2ODR - chains C and D of the 4 polymer chains in the assembly; structure by X-ray diffraction, 3.23 A resolution.

[Chain C]
Name: phosphoseryl-tRNA synthetase
Organism: Methanococcus maripaludis
Notes: EC 6.1.1.-
Reference sequence: Q6LZE1 (Q6LZE1_METMP); residues 1-537 carry their UniProt numbers (537 of 682 residues fall inside the UniProt entry; the rest is not from it)
Chain sequence (701 residues; numbered -18 to 2275; 1593 numbers in that range are skipped by the numbering (no residue carries them; nothing is unmodelled there); the number before each row is that of its first residue; numbers below 1 keep their minus sign (Met-18 is residue -18); X marks 145 residues of unknown identity (built as UNK)):
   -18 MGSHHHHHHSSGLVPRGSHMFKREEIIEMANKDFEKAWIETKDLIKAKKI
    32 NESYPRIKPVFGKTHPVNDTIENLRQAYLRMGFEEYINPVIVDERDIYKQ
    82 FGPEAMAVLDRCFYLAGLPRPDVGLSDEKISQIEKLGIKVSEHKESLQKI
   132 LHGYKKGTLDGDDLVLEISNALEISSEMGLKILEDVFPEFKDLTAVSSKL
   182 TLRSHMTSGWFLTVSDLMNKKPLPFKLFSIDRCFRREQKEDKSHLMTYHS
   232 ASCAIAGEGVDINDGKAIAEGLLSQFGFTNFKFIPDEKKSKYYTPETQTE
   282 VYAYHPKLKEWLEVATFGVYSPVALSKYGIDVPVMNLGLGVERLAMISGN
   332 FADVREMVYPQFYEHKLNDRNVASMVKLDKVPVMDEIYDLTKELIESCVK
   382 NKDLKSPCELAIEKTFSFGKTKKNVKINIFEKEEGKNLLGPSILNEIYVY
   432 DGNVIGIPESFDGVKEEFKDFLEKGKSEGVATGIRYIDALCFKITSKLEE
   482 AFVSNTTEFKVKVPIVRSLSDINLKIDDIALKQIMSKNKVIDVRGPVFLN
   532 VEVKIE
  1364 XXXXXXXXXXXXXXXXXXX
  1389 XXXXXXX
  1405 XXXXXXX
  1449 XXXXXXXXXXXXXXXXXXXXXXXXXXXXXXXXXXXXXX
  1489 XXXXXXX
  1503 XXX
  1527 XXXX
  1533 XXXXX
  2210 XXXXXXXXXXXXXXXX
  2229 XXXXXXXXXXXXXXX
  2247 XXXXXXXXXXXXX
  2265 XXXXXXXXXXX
Not modelled in the structure: -18 to 3, 102-170, 364-422, 441-505, 520-537
Differences from the reference sequence: cloning artifact (-18 to 0)
Curated features (UniProtKB/Swiss-Prot):
  - binding site (substrate): His186 to Thr188, Ser231 to Ser233, Tyr273, Tyr274, Asn317

[Chain D]
Name: phosphoseryl-tRNA synthetase
Organism: Methanococcus maripaludis
Notes: EC 6.1.1.-
Reference sequence: Q6LZE1 (Q6LZE1_METMP); residue numbers follow UniProt; this construct covers 1-537
Chain sequence (685 residues; numbered -18 to 2276; 1610 numbers in that range are skipped by the numbering (no residue carries them; nothing is unmodelled there); the number before each row is that of its first residue; numbers below 1 keep their minus sign (Met-18 is residue -18); X marks 128 residues of unknown identity (built as UNK)):
   -18 MGSHHHHHHSSGLVPRGSHMFKREEIIEMANKDFEKAWIETKDLIKAKKI
    32 NESYPRIKPVFGKTHPVNDTIENLRQAYLRMGFEEYINPVIVDERDIYKQ
    82 FGPEAMAVLDRCFYLAGLPRPDVGLSDEKISQIEKLGIKVSEHKESLQKI
   132 LHGYKKGTLDGDDLVLEISNALEISSEMGLKILEDVFPEFKDLTAVSSKL
   182 TLRSHMTSGWFLTVSDLMNKKPLPFKLFSIDRCFRREQKEDKSHLMTYHS
   232 ASCAIAGEGVDINDGKAIAEGLLSQFGFTNFKFIPDEKKSKYYTPETQTE
   282 VYAYHPKLKEWLEVATFGVYSPVALSKYGIDVPVMNLGLGVERLAMISGN
   332 FADVREMVYPQFYEHKLNDRNVASMVKLDKVPVMDEIYDLTKELIESCVK
   382 NKDLKSPCELAIEKTFSFGKTKKNVKINIFEKEEGKNLLGPSILNEIYVY
   432 DGNVIGIPESFDGVKEEFKDFLEKGKSEGVATGIRYIDALCFKITSKLEE
   482 AFVSNTTEFKVKVPIVRSLSDINLKIDDIALKQIMSKNKVIDVRGPVFLN
   532 VEVKIE
  1364 XXXXXXXXXXXXXXXXXXX
  1389 XXXXXXX
  1405 XXXXXXX
  1449 XXXXXXXXXXXXXXXXXXXXXXXXXXXXXXXXEXXXXX
  1489 XXXXXXX
  1503 XX
  1522 XX
  1527 XXXX
  1533 XXXXX
  2216 XXXXXXXXX
  2233 XXXXXXXXXXX
  2250 XXXXXXX
  2266 XXXXXXXXXXX
Not modelled in the structure: -18 to 3, 102-170, 364-426, 441-504, 522-537
Differences from the reference sequence: cloning artifact (-18 to 0)
Curated features (UniProtKB/Swiss-Prot):
  - binding site (substrate): His186 to Thr188, Ser231 to Ser233, Tyr273, Tyr274, Asn317

[Chain C / chain D interface]
Contacting residue pairs (130; chain C residue first):
  Lys39(C) - Leu204(D)  hydrogen bond (side chain-backbone)
  Lys39(C) - Pro205(D)
  Phe42(C) - Gly63(D)
  Gly43(C) - Leu60(D)
  Gly43(C) - Gly63(D)
  Gly43(C) - Phe64(D)
  Lys44(C) - Leu60(D)
  Lys44(C) - Phe64(D)  hydrogen bond (backbone-backbone)
  Lys44(C) - Glu65(D)
  Lys44(C) - Glu66(D)  hydrogen bond (backbone-backbone)
  Lys44(C) - Phe209(D)
  Thr45(C) - Arg56(D)  hydrogen bond
  Thr45(C) - Glu66(D)  hydrogen bond
  His46(C) - Glu66(D)  hydrogen bond (backbone-side chain)
  His46(C) - Ile68(D)
  Val48(C) - Ile68(D)  hydrophobic
  Asn49(C) - Arg56(D)
  Asn49(C) - Glu66(D)  hydrogen bond
  Asn49(C) - Ile68(D)
  Asp50(C) - Arg56(D)  salt bridge
  Glu53(C) - Glu53(D)
  Arg56(C) - Thr45(D)  hydrogen bond
  Arg56(C) - Asn49(D)
  Arg56(C) - Asp50(D)  salt bridge
  Leu60(C) - Gly43(D)
  Leu60(C) - Lys44(D)
  Gly63(C) - Phe42(D)
  Gly63(C) - Gly43(D)
  Phe64(C) - Gly43(D)
  Phe64(C) - Lys44(D)  hydrogen bond (backbone-backbone)
  Glu65(C) - Lys44(D)
  Glu66(C) - Lys44(D)  hydrogen bond (backbone-backbone)
  Glu66(C) - Thr45(D)  hydrogen bond
  Glu66(C) - His46(D)  hydrogen bond (side chain-backbone)
  Glu66(C) - Asn49(D)  hydrogen bond
  Tyr67(C) - Gln342(D)
  Ile68(C) - His46(D)
  Ile68(C) - Val48(D)  hydrophobic
  Ile68(C) - Asn49(D)
  Ile68(C) - Arg213(D)
  Ile68(C) - Val339(D)
  Ile68(C) - Tyr340(D)
  Ile68(C) - Gln342(D)
  Asn69(C) - Tyr340(D)
  Asn69(C) - Gln342(D)
  Pro70(C) - Tyr340(D)
  Pro70(C) - Phe343(D)
  Val71(C) - Arg213(D)
  Ile72(C) - Met227(D)  hydrophobic
  Met87(C) - Lys172(D)  hydrogen bond
  Leu90(C) - Leu99(D)
  Asp91(C) - Arg101(D)  salt bridge
  Cys93(C) - Ala97(D)
  Phe94(C) - Leu96(D)  hydrophobic
  Phe94(C) - Ala97(D)
  Tyr95(C) - Tyr95(D)
  Tyr95(C) - Leu96(D)
  Tyr95(C) - Ala97(D)  hydrogen bond (backbone-backbone)
  Tyr95(C) - Leu99(D)  hydrophobic
  Tyr95(C) - Ala176(D)  hydrophobic
  Leu96(C) - Phe94(D)  hydrophobic
  Leu96(C) - Tyr95(D)
  Leu96(C) - Leu183(D)  hydrophobic
  Ala97(C) - Cys93(D)
  Ala97(C) - Phe94(D)
  Ala97(C) - Tyr95(D)  hydrogen bond (backbone-backbone)
  Gly98(C) - Arg217(D)
  Leu99(C) - Leu90(D)
  Leu99(C) - Tyr95(D)  hydrophobic
  Leu99(C) - Arg217(D)  hydrogen bond (backbone-side chain)
  Arg101(C) - Asp91(D)  salt bridge
  Lys172(C) - Met87(D)  hydrogen bond
  Leu174(C) - Lys180(D)
  Thr175(C) - Lys180(D)
  Ala176(C) - Tyr95(D)  hydrophobic
  Ala176(C) - Ser178(D)
  Ala176(C) - Lys180(D)
  Ser178(C) - Ala176(D)
  Lys180(C) - Leu174(D)
  Lys180(C) - Thr175(D)
  Lys180(C) - Ala176(D)
  Leu183(C) - Leu96(D)  hydrophobic
  Leu183(C) - Leu183(D)  hydrophobic
  Leu183(C) - Phe215(D)  hydrophobic
  Leu193(C) - Phe343(D)
  Thr194(C) - Gln342(D)  hydrogen bond
  Asp197(C) - Gln342(D)
  Asp197(C) - Phe343(D)
  Asn200(C) - Lys513(D)
  Lys201(C) - Gln342(D)  hydrogen bond (side chain-backbone)
  Lys201(C) - Phe343(D)
  Lys201(C) - Tyr344(D)  hydrogen bond (side chain-backbone)
  Lys201(C) - His346(D)
  Lys201(C) - Ile510(D)
  Lys202(C) - His346(D)
  Lys202(C) - Ile510(D)
  Pro203(C) - His346(D)
  Pro203(C) - Ile510(D)  hydrophobic
  Leu204(C) - Lys39(D)
  Asp212(C) - Arg213(D)  salt bridge
  Arg213(C) - Ile68(D)
  Arg213(C) - Val71(D)
  Arg213(C) - Asp212(D)  salt bridge
  Phe215(C) - Leu183(D)  hydrophobic
  Phe215(C) - Phe215(D)  hydrophobic
  Arg217(C) - Gly98(D)
  Arg217(C) - Leu99(D)  hydrogen bond (side chain-backbone)
  Met227(C) - Ile72(D)  hydrophobic
  Val339(C) - Ile68(D)
  Tyr340(C) - Ile68(D)
  Tyr340(C) - Asn69(D)
  Tyr340(C) - Pro70(D)
  Gln342(C) - Tyr67(D)
  Gln342(C) - Ile68(D)
  Gln342(C) - Asn69(D)
  Gln342(C) - Thr194(D)  hydrogen bond
  Gln342(C) - Asp197(D)
  Gln342(C) - Lys201(D)  hydrogen bond (backbone-side chain)
  Phe343(C) - Pro70(D)  hydrophobic
  Phe343(C) - Leu193(D)
  Phe343(C) - Asp197(D)
  Phe343(C) - Lys201(D)
  Tyr344(C) - Lys201(D)  hydrogen bond (backbone-side chain)
  His346(C) - Lys201(D)
  His346(C) - Lys202(D)
  His346(C) - Pro203(D)
  Ile510(C) - Lys201(D)
  Ile510(C) - Lys202(D)
  Ile510(C) - Pro203(D)
  Lys513(C) - Asn200(D)
Interface residues without a listed pair, chain C (69 interface residues in all): Val41, Pro84, Arg184, Leu198, Pro205, Phe209, Thr228, Met356
Interface residues without a listed pair, chain D (69 interface residues in all): Pro84, Ala88, Arg184, Leu198, Thr228, Met356

[In short]
Chain C and chain D each contribute 69 residues to their interface; the contacts include 25 hydrogen bonds and
6 salt bridges. Among the polar pairs are Asp50(C)-Arg56(D), Arg56(C)-Asp50(D) and Asp91(C)-Arg101(D). From
UniProt: 9 substrate-binding residues on chain C; 9 substrate-binding residues on chain D.
Here chain C is phosphoseryl-tRNA synthetase and chain D is phosphoseryl-tRNA synthetase, both from
Methanococcus maripaludis. Entry 2ODR (Methanococcus Maripaludis Phosphoseryl-tRNA synthetase) was determined
by X-ray diffraction.
